PDB entry 7DUH | X-ray diffraction, 3.75 A resolution | chains A and E of the 23 polymer chains in the assembly

[Chain A]
Molecule: 30S Ribosomal RNA rRNA
Organism: Thermus thermophilus HB8
Sequence (1522 nucleotides; row label = number of the first residue in the row; note: 42 numbers in that range are skipped by the numbering (no residue carries them; nothing is unmodelled there); a row labelled like 190A-190L holds insertion residues (190A, then the next letters in order); numbering starts at 0):
     0 UUUGUUGGAG AGUCUGAUCC UGGCUCAGGG UGAACGCUGG CGGCGUGCCU AAGACAUGCA
    60 AGUCGUGCGG G
    73 CCGCGGGGUU UU
    88 ACUCCG
    95 UGGUC
   101 AGCGGCGGAC GGGUGAGUAA CGCGUGGGU
  129A G
   130 ACCUACCCGG AAGAGGGGGA CAACCCGGGG AAACUCGGGC UAAUCCCCCA UGUGGACCCG
   190 C
190A-190L CCCUUGGGGUGU
   191 GUCCAAAGGG CUUU
   216 GCCCGCUUCC GGAUGGGCCC GCGUCCCAUC AGCUAGUUGG UGGGGUAAUG GCCCACCAAG
   276 GCGACGACGG GUAGCCGGUC UGAGAGGAUG GCCGGCCACA GGGGCACUGA GACACGGGCC
   336 CCACUCCUAC GGGAGGCAGC AGUUAGGAAU CUUCCGCAAU GGGCGCAAGC CUGACGGAGC
   396 GACGCCGCUU GGAGGAAGAA GCCCUUCGGG GUGUAAACUC CUGAA
   442 CCCGGGACGA AACCCCCGAC GA
   474 GGGGACUGAC GGUACCGGG
   494 GUAAUAGCGC CGGCCAACUC CGUGCCAGCA GCCGCGGUAA UACGGAGGGC GCGAGCGUUA
   554 CCCGGAUUCA CUGGGCGUAA AGGGCGUGUA GGCGGCCUGG GGCGUCCCAU GUGAAAGACC
   614 ACGGCUCAAC CGUGGGGGAG CGUGGGAUAC GCUCAGGCUA GACGGUGGGA GAGGGUGGUG
   674 GAAUUCCCGG AGUAGCGGUG AAAUGCGCAG AUACCGGGAG GAACGCCGAU GGCGAAGGCA
   734 GCCACCUGGU CCACCCGUGA CGCUGAGGCG CGAAAGCGUG GGGAGCAAAC CGGAUUAGAU
   794 ACCCGGGUAG UCCACGCCCU AAACGAUGCG CGCUAGGUCU CUGGGUCU
   848 CCUGGGGGCC GAAGCUAACG CGUUAAGCGC GCCGCCUGGG GAGUACGGCC GCAAGGCUGA
   908 AACUCAAAGG AAUUGACGGG GGCCCGCACA AGCGGUGGAG CAUGUGGUUU AAUUCGAAGX
   968 AACGCGAAGA ACCUUACCAG GCCUUGACAU GCUAGG
 1003A G
  1004 AACCCGGGUG AAAGCCUGGG GUGCCCC
1030A-1030D GCGA
  1031 GGGGAGCCCU AGCACAGGUG CUGCAUGGCC GUCGUCAGCU CGUGCCGUGA GGUGUUGGGU
  1091 UAAGUCCCGC AACGAGCGCA ACCCCCGCCG UUAGUUGCCA GCGGUUCGGC CGGGCACUCU
  1151 AACGGGACUG CCCGCGAAA
  1171 GCGGGAGGAA GGAGGGGACG ACGUCUGGUC AGCAUGGCCC UUACGGCCUG GGCGACACAC
  1231 GUGCUACAAU GCCCACUACA AAGCGAUGCC ACCCGGCAAC GGGGAGCUAA UCGCAAAAAG
  1291 GUGGGCCCAG UUCGGAUUGG GGUCUGCAAC CCGACCCCAU GAAGCCGGAA UCGCUAGUAA
  1351 UCGCGGAUCA G
 1361A C
  1362 CAUGCCGCGG UGAAUACGUU CCCGGGCCUU GUACACACXG CCXGUXACGC CAUGGGAGCG
  1422 GGCUCUACCC GAAGUCGCCG GG
  1446 AGCCUACGGG
  1459 CAGGCGCCGA GGGUAGGGCC CGUGACUGGG GCGAAGUCGU AACAAGGUAG CUGUACCGGA
  1519 AGGUGCGGCU GGAUCCACUC CUUUCU
Disordered / not traced: 0-4, 1534-1538
Modified residues: PSU (pseudouridine-5'-monophosphate) at position 516, 7MG (7N-methyl-8-hydroguanosine-5'-monophosphate) at position 527, M2G (N2-dimethylguanosine-5'-monophosphate) at position 966, 5MC (5-methylcytidine-5'-monophosphate) at position 967, 2MG (2N-methylguanosine-5'-monophosphate) at position 1207, 5MC (5-methylcytidine-5'-monophosphate) at position 1400, 4OC (4n,o2'-methylcytidine-5'-monophosphate) at position 1402, 5MC (5-methylcytidine-5'-monophosphate) at position 1404, 5MC (5-methylcytidine-5'-monophosphate) at position 1407, UR3 (3-methyluridine-5'-monophoshate) at position 1498, MA6 (6N-dimethyladenosine-5'-monophoshate) at position 1518, MA6 (6N-dimethyladenosine-5'-monophoshate) at position 1519, PSU (pseudouridine-5'-monophosphate) at position 1540, PSU (pseudouridine-5'-monophosphate) at position 1541
Bound ions: Mg2+ site 1 near G21 (its only coordinating residue here); Mg2+ site 2 near G38 (its only coordinating residue here); Mg2+ site 3: G46, G394; Mg2+ site 4 near C48 (its only coordinating residue here); Mg2+ site 5: A59, U387; Mg2+ site 6: G61, G105; Mg2+ site 7 near U98 (its only coordinating residue here); Mg2+ site 8 near G107 (its only coordinating residue here); Mg2+ site 9: A109, G331; Mg2+ site 10 near G111 (its only coordinating residue here); Mg2+ site 11 near G117 (its only coordinating residue here); Mg2+ site 12: C121, G124, U125; 97 more Mg2+ sites not listed
Ligand contacts: HJO (N-[(1R,2R,3R,4S,5S)-4-[(2R,3R,6S)-6-(aminomethyl)-3-azanyl-oxan-2-yl]oxy-5-azanyl-2-[(2R,3R,4R)-5-methyl-4-(methylamino)-3,5-bis(oxidanyl)oxan-2-yl]oxy-3-oxidanyl-cyclohexyl]ethanamide): 5MC_1404, G1405, U1406, 5MC_1407, A1408, C1409, G1491, A1493, G1494, U1495, C1496, G1497

[Chain E]
Molecule: 30S ribosomal protein S5
Organism: Thermus thermophilus HB8
Reference sequence: Q5SHQ5 (RS5_THET8); residue numbers follow UniProt; this construct covers 1-162
Sequence (162 residues; row label = number of the first residue in the row):
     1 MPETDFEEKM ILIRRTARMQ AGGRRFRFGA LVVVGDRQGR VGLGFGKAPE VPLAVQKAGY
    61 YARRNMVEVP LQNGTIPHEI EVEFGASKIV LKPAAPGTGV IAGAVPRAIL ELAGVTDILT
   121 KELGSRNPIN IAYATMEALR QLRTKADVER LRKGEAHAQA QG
Disordered / not traced: 1-4, 155-162

[Chain A / chain E interface]
Pairs across the interface - 83 pairs, chain A then chain E:
  U5(A) - Ala95(E)  base contact
  G6(A) - Ala94(E)  base contact
  G6(A) - Ala95(E)  hydrogen bond to the base
  G6(A) - Thr98(E)  hydrogen bond to the base
  G6(A) - Leu119(E)  base contact
  G7(A) - Lys92(E)  hydrogen bond to the base
  G7(A) - Thr120(E)  hydrogen bond to the sugar
  G7(A) - Lys121(E)  base contact
  A8(A) - Ile101(E)  phosphate contact
  A8(A) - Ala102(E)  hydrogen bond to the sugar
  A8(A) - Gly103(E)  sugar contact
  A8(A) - Arg107(E)  base contact
  A8(A) - Thr120(E)  sugar contact
  G9(A) - Gly103(E)  phosphate contact
  G9(A) - Lys121(E)  salt bridge to the phosphate
  G9(A) - Glu122(E)  hydrogen bond to the phosphate
  G9(A) - Arg126(E)  hydrogen bond to the phosphate
  A10(A) - Arg126(E)  phosphate contact
  G15(A) - Ala17(E)  base contact
  G15(A) - Met19(E)  sugar contact
  G15(A) - Arg24(E)  hydrogen bond to the sugar
  A16(A) - Thr16(E)  sugar contact
  A16(A) - Ala17(E)  sugar contact
  U17(A) - Arg14(E)  phosphate contact
  C18(A) - Arg14(E)  salt bridge to the phosphate
  C18(A) - Asn127(E)  hydrogen bond to the phosphate
  C18(A) - Asn130(E)  hydrogen bond to the phosphate
  C19(A) - Ala86(E)  phosphate contact
  C19(A) - Ser87(E)  phosphate contact
  C19(A) - Ser125(E)  hydrogen bond to the phosphate
  C19(A) - Asn127(E)  hydrogen bond to the phosphate
  C19(A) - Asn130(E)  hydrogen bond to the phosphate
  U20(A) - Ala86(E)  phosphate contact
  U20(A) - Ser125(E)  phosphate contact
  G558(A) - Lys121(E)  phosphate contact
  G558(A) - Arg126(E)  phosphate contact
  A559(A) - Lys121(E)  salt bridge to the phosphate
  A559(A) - Arg126(E)  salt bridge to the phosphate
  U560(A) - Leu123(E)  sugar contact
  U863(A) - Glu83(E)  phosphate contact
  A864(A) - Gly85(E)  phosphate contact
  A864(A) - Ala86(E)  phosphate contact
  U921(A) - Arg18(E)  sugar contact
  U921(A) - Met19(E)  hydrogen bond to the sugar
  G922(A) - Met19(E)  sugar contact
  G922(A) - Gln20(E)  sugar contact
  G922(A) - Ala21(E)  sugar contact
  A923(A) - Ala21(E)  phosphate contact
  C1069(A) - Gln20(E)  phosphate contact
  C1069(A) - Arg25(E)  hydrogen bond to the sugar
  U1070(A) - Arg18(E)  salt bridge to the phosphate
  U1070(A) - Gln20(E)  phosphate contact
  C1071(A) - Arg18(E)  salt bridge to the phosphate
  C1071(A) - Arg27(E)  salt bridge to the phosphate
  C1071(A) - Pro49(E)  sugar contact
  G1072(A) - Pro49(E)  phosphate contact
  G1072(A) - Lys57(E)  salt bridge to the phosphate
  U1073(A) - Lys57(E)  salt bridge to the phosphate
  G1074(A) - Tyr61(E)  hydrogen bond to the phosphate
  G1077(A) - Lys47(E)  base contact
  U1078(A) - Phe84(E)  sugar contact
  U1078(A) - Ile129(E)  sugar contact
  U1078(A) - Asn130(E)  hydrogen bond to the sugar
  U1078(A) - Tyr133(E)  phosphate contact
  G1079(A) - Arg14(E)  hydrogen bond to the phosphate
  G1079(A) - Tyr133(E)  phosphate contact
  A1080(A) - Arg14(E)  salt bridge to the phosphate
  A1080(A) - Thr16(E)  hydrogen bond to the phosphate
  A1080(A) - Ala17(E)  sugar contact
  A1080(A) - Phe45(E)  phosphate contact
  A1080(A) - Lys47(E)  phosphate contact
  G1081(A) - Thr16(E)  hydrogen bond to the phosphate
  G1081(A) - Ala17(E)  phosphate contact
  G1081(A) - Arg18(E)  phosphate contact
  G1081(A) - Arg27(E)  salt bridge to the phosphate
  G1082(A) - Arg27(E)  salt bridge to the phosphate
  C1192(A) - Arg25(E)  hydrogen bond to the base
  G1193(A) - Arg25(E)  sugar contact
  U1194(A) - Gly22(E)  sugar contact
  A1396(A) - Met19(E)  base contact
  C1397(A) - Arg24(E)  salt bridge to the phosphate
  A1398(A) - Gln20(E)  base contact
  A1398(A) - Gly22(E)  base contact
Interface residues without a listed pair, chain E (43 interface residues in all): Gly23, Ala48, Tyr60

[In short]
Chain A and chain E form an interface of 38 and 43 residues respectively, with 21 hydrogen bonds and 13 salt
bridges. Polar contacts include G6(A)-Ala95(E), G6(A)-Thr98(E) and G7(A)-Lys92(E). Ligands of chain A:
compound HJO. G46(A) and G394(A) form the Mg2+ site 3.
Here chain A is 30S Ribosomal RNA rRNA and chain E is 30S ribosomal protein S5, both from Thermus thermophilus
HB8. Entry 7DUH (Crystal structure of the Thermus thermophilus (HB8) 30S ribosomal subunit with mRNA and
cognate transfer RNA ...) was determined by X-ray diffraction.
